5XX5 - chain A; structure by X-ray diffraction, 1.38 A resolution.

Chain A:
Molecule: Pancreatic trypsin inhibitor
Source organism: Bos taurus
UniProtKB: P00974 (BPT1_BOVIN); residues 1-58 here correspond to UniProt positions 36-93 (UniProt number = residue number + 35)
Sequence (58 residues; each row starts with the number of its first residue):
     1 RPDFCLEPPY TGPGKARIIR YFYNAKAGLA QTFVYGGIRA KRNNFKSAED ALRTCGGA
Sequence notes: engineered mutation G14 (Cys49 in P00974), A30 (Cys65 in P00974), I38 (Cys73 in P00974), A51 (Cys86 in P00974), L52 (Met87 in P00974)
Disulfides: C5-C55
UniProt features mapped onto this chain:
  - site: K15, A16 (Reactive bond for trypsin)

Summary:
Chain A is Pancreatic trypsin inhibitor (Bos taurus); the structure, A BPTI-[5,55] variant with C14GA38I
mutations, was determined by X-ray diffraction together with 5XX2, 5XX3 and 5XX4 from the same study.
